PDB entry 1H1L | X-ray diffraction, 1.90 A resolution | chains B and C of the 4 polymer chains in the assembly

[Chain B]
Protein: Nitrogenase molybdenum iron protein beta chain
From: Klebsiella pneumoniae
Notes: EC 1.18.6.1
Reference sequence: P09772 (NIFK_KLEPN); residues 1-519 here correspond to UniProt positions 2-520 (UniProt number = residue number + 1)
Chain sequence (519 residues; row label = number of the first residue in the row):
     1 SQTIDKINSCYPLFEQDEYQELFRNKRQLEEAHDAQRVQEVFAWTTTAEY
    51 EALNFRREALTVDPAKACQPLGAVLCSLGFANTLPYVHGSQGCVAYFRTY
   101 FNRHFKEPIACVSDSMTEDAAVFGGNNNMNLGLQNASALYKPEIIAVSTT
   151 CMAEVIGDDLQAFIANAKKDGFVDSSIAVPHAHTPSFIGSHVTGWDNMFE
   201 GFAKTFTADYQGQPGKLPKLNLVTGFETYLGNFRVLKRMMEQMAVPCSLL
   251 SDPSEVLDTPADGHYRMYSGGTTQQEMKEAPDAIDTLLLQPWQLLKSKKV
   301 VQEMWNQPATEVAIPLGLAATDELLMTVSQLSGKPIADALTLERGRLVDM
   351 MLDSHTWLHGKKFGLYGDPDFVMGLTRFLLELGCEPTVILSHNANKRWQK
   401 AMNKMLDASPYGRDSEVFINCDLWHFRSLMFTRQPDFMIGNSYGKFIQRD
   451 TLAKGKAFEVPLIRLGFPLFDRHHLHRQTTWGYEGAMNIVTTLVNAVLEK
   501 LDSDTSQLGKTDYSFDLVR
Bound ions: fe(8)-S(7) cluster Fe: Cys68, Cys93, Cys151 (shared with 3 residues of chain A); Mg2+ site 1: Lys106, Glu107 (shared with 2 residues of chain D); Mg2+ site 2: Asp349, Asp353 (shared with 2 residues of chain D)
Small-molecule neighbours: fe(8)-S(7) cluster (CLF): Cys68, Pro70, Ser90, Gly92, Cys93, Tyr96, Phe97, Thr150, Cys151, Ser186
Curated features (UniProtKB/Swiss-Prot):
  - binding site ([8Fe-7S] cluster): Cys68, Cys93, Cys151, Ser186

[Chain C]
Protein: Nitrogenase molybdenum iron protein alpha chain
From: Klebsiella pneumoniae
Notes: EC 1.18.6.1
Reference sequence: P00466 (NIFD_KLEPN); residues 1-481 here correspond to UniProt positions 3-483 (UniProt number = residue number + 2)
Chain sequence (481 residues; each row starts with the number of its first residue):
     1 TNATGERNLALIQEVLEVFPETARKERRKHMMVSDPKMKSVGKCIISNRK
    51 SQPGVMTVRGCAYAGSKGVVFGPIKDMAHISHGPVGCGQYSRAGRRNYYT
   101 GVSGVDSFGTLNFTSDFQERDIVFGGDKKLSKLIEEMELLFPLTKGITIQ
   151 SECPVGLIGDDISAVANASSKALDKPVIPVRCEGFRGVSQSLGHHIANDV
   201 VRDWILNNREGQPFETTPYDVAIIGDYNIGGDAWASRILLEEMGLRVVAQ
   251 WSGDGTLVEMENTPFVKLNLVHCYRSMNYIARHMEEKHQIPWMEYNFFGP
   301 TKIAESLRKIADQFDDTIRANAEAVIARYEGQMAAIIAKYRPRLEGRKVL
   351 LYMGGLRPRHVIGAYEDLGMEIIAAGYEFAHNDDYDRTLPDLKEGTLLFD
   401 DASSYELEAFVKALKPDLIGSGIKEKYIFQKMGVPFRQMHSWDYSGPYHG
   451 YDGFAIFARDMDMTLNNPAWNELTAPWLKSA
Unresolved in the structure: 479-481
Differences from the reference sequence: conflict Val85 (Ala87 in P00466), Gly94 (Glu96 in P00466)
Bound ions: fe(8)-S(7) cluster Fe: Cys61, Cys87, Cys153 (shared with 3 residues of chain D); fe-mo-s cluster Fe near Cys273 (its only coordinating residue here)
Small-molecule neighbours:
  - fe-mo-s cluster (CFM): Val69, Arg95, Gln190, His194, Tyr227, Ile229, Cys273, Arg275, Ser276, Met353, Gly354, Gly355, Leu356, Arg357, Pro358, Glu378, Phe379, His440
  - fe(8)-S(7) cluster (CLF): Cys61, Tyr63, Pro84, Gly86, Cys87, Tyr90, Glu152, Cys153, Gly184
Curated features (UniProtKB/Swiss-Prot):
  - binding site ([8Fe-7S] cluster): Cys61, Cys87, Cys153
  - binding site ([7Fe-Mo-9S-C-homocitryl] cluster): Cys273, His440

[Chain B / chain C interface]
Residue-residue contacts (44; chain B residue first):
  Leu318(B) with Glu472(C)
  Asp322(B) with Pro476(C); Trp477(C)
  Met326(B) with Pro476(C), hydrophobic; Trp477(C), hydrophobic
  Ile336(B) with Trp477(C), hydrophobic
  Thr341(B) with Trp477(C)
  Arg344(B) with Glu472(C), salt bridge; Leu473(C); Thr474(C); Ala475(C); Pro476(C); Trp477(C)
  Val348(B) with Glu472(C)
  Asp349(B) with Lys431(C), salt bridge
  Leu352(B) with Gln430(C); Ala469(C), hydrophobic; Trp470(C), hydrophobic
  Asp353(B) with Tyr427(C); Gln430(C), hydrogen bond
  His355(B) with Thr464(C), hydrogen bond; Asn467(C)
  Thr356(B) with Arg437(C); Met463(C); Thr464(C)
  Trp357(B) with Tyr444(C), hydrophobic
  His359(B) with Met463(C); Asn467(C), hydrogen bond
  Glu381(B) with Pro468(C)
  Gly383(B) with Pro468(C)
  Tyr411(B) with Pro468(C)
  Tyr483(B) with Trp477(C)
  Leu508(B) with Val102(C), hydrophobic; Ser103(C)
  Gly509(B) with Gly101(C)
  Tyr513(B) with Tyr98(C); Tyr99(C)
  Ser514(B) with Tyr98(C), hydrogen bond
  Asp516(B) with Arg96(C), salt bridge; Tyr98(C), hydrogen bond
  Leu517(B) with Arg92(C); Ala93(C), hydrophobic
  Val518(B) with Tyr444(C)
  Arg519(B) with Tyr444(C)
Interface residues without a listed pair, chain B (29 interface residues in all): Leu380, Leu382, Asp512
Interface residues without a listed pair, chain C (28 interface residues in all): Trp234, Asp443, Asn466

[In short]
Chain B and chain C form an interface of 29 and 28 residues respectively; the contacts include 5 hydrogen
bonds and 3 salt bridges. Among the polar pairs are Arg344(B)-Glu472(C), Asp349(B)-Lys431(C) and
Asp516(B)-Arg96(C). Bound to chain B: fe(8)-S(7) cluster.
Chain B is Nitrogenase molybdenum iron protein beta chain and chain C is Nitrogenase molybdenum iron protein
alpha chain, both from Klebsiella pneumoniae; the structure, Nitrogenase mo-Fe protein from klebsiella
pneumoniae, nifv mutant, was determined by X-ray diffraction.
